PDB entry 8R4N | X-ray diffraction, 2.20 A resolution | chains L and N of the 3 polymer chains in the assembly

== Chain L ==
Molecule: Eq4.Dp46-3A lambda chain
Organism: Equus caballus
Sequence (217 residues; each row starts with the number of its first residue; note: 2 numbers in that range are skipped by the numbering (no residue carries them; nothing is unmodelled there); a row labelled like 27A-27D holds insertion residues (27A, then the next letters in order)):
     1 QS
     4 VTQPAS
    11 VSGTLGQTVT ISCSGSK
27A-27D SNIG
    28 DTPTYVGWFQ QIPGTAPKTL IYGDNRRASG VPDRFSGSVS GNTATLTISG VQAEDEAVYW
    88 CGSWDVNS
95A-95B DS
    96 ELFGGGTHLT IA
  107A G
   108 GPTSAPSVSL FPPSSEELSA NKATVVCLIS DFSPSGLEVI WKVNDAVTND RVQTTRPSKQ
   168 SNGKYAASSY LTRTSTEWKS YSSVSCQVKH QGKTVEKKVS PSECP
Not modelled in the structure: 153-159, 211-212
Cystine bridges: Cys-23/Cys-88, Cys-134/Cys-193

== Chain N ==
Molecule: Short neurotoxin 1
Organism: Dendroaspis polylepis
UniProtKB: P01416 (3S11_DENPO); residues 1-60 here = UniProt positions 1-60
Sequence (67 residues; each row starts with the number of its first residue):
     1 RICYNHQSTT RATTKSCEEN SCYKKYWRDH RGTIIERGCG CPKVKPGVGI HCCQSDKCNY
   60A G
    61 LEVLFQ
Not modelled in the structure: 61-66
Cystine bridges: Cys-3/Cys-22, Cys-17/Cys-39, Cys-41/Cys-52, Cys-53/Cys-58
Construct notes: expression tag (60A, 61-66)

== How chain L and chain N interact ==
Pairs across the interface - 13 pairs, chain L then chain N:
  Asp-28(L) with Lys-45(N), salt bridge
  Thr-29(L) with Lys-25(N), hydrogen bond (backbone-side chain); Glu-36(N), hydrogen bond
  Pro-30(L) with Trp-27(N), hydrophobic; Lys-45(N), hydrogen bond (backbone-side chain); Val-48(N)
  Thr-31(L) with Lys-45(N)
  Tyr-32(L) with Lys-45(N)
  Trp-91(L) with Lys-45(N)
  Val-93(L) with Lys-43(N); Val-44(N); Lys-45(N)
  Asn-94(L) with Lys-43(N)
Interface residues without a listed pair, chain N (8 interface residues in all): Pro-46

== Summary ==
The chain L/chain N interface involves 8 residues from each chain; the contacts include 3 hydrogen bonds and 1
salt bridge. Polar contacts include Asp-28(L)/Lys-45(N), Thr-29(L)/Lys-25(N) and Thr-29(L)/Glu-36(N).
Chain L is Eq4.Dp46-3A lambda chain (Equus caballus) and chain N is Short neurotoxin 1 (Dendroaspis
polylepis); the structure, Crystal structure of neutralizing Fab Eq4.Dp46-3A from equine antivenom bound to
short chain three finger alpha-neurotoxin ..., was determined by X-ray diffraction.
